PDB entry 8DK5 | electron microscopy, 2.71 A resolution | chains C and J of the 12 polymer chains in the assembly

[Chain C]
Name: Histone H2A type 2-C
Source organism: Homo sapiens
UniProt: Q16777 (H2A2C_HUMAN); residues 0-128 here correspond to UniProt positions 1-129 (UniProt number = residue number + 1)
Sequence (129 residues; numbered 0 to 128; the number before each row is that of its first residue; numbering starts at 0):
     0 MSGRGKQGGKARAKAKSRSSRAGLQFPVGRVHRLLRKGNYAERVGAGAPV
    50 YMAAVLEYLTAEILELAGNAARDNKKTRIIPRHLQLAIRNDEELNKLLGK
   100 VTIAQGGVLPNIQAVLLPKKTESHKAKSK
Disordered / not traced: 0-11, 119-128
Curated features (UniProtKB/Swiss-Prot):
  - modified residue: Ser1 (N-acetylserine), Arg3 (Citrulline), Lys5 (N6-(2-hydroxyisobutyryl)lysine), Lys9 (N6-(2-hydroxyisobutyryl)lysine), Lys13 (N6-(beta-hydroxybutyryl)lysine), Lys36 (N6-(2-hydroxyisobutyryl)lysine), Lys74 (N6-(2-hydroxyisobutyryl)lysine), Lys75 (N6-(2-hydroxyisobutyryl)lysine), Lys95 (N6-(2-hydroxyisobutyryl)lysine), Lys99 (N6-glutaryllysine), Gln104 (N5-methylglutamine), Lys118 (N6-(2-hydroxyisobutyryl)lysine), Lys119 (N6-crotonyllysine), Thr120 (Phosphothreonine), Ser122 (Phosphoserine), Lys124 (N6-crotonyllysine)
  - cross-link (Glycyl lysine isopeptide (Lys-Gly)): Lys13 (interchain with G-Cter in ubiquitin), Lys15 (interchain with G-Cter in ubiquitin), Lys119 (interchain with G-Cter in ubiquitin)

[Chain J]
Molecule: 187-nt DNA strand
Sequence (187 nucleotides; numbered -14 to 172; the number before each row is that of its first residue; numbers below 1 keep their minus sign (DA-14 is residue -14)):
   -14 ACTACATGAAGTATGTGTCTTTATTCACAAGCTTGCACAATCCCTGCTGG
    36 ACAATTCTGAGTGATGGCAGCTCCCACCTTTCCTTCTTCCTTCACTTAGA
    86 CTACATTTATTCAGCATCTGTATTGTTGGAGTAAGTTCCATGTTAATACT
   136 CACCACTGAGGATTCTTTCTCTCCACTTAACTTATGC
Disordered / not traced: -14 to 3, 153-172
Construct notes: conflict DC150 (Dg34514 in 2225930), DT153 (Da34517 in 2225930), DC154 (Da34518 in 2225930), DC156 (Da34520 in 2225930); insertion (157)

[Interface between chain C and chain J]
Pairs across the interface (12; chain C residue first):
  Arg29(C) - DG127(J)  hydrogen bond to the phosphate
  Arg29(C) - DT128(J)  salt bridge to the phosphate
  Arg42(C) - DT117(J)  hydrogen bond to the sugar
  Arg42(C) - DA118(J)  phosphate contact
  Val43(C) - DT117(J)  sugar contact
  Val43(C) - DA118(J)  hydrogen bond to the phosphate
  Gly44(C) - DT117(J)  phosphate contact
  Ala45(C) - DT117(J)  phosphate contact
  Lys75(C) - DA137(J)  phosphate contact
  Thr76(C) - DA137(J)  hydrogen bond to the phosphate
  Arg77(C) - DC136(J)  hydrogen bond to the sugar
  Arg77(C) - DA137(J)  hydrogen bond to the phosphate
Interface residues without a listed pair, chain C (10 interface residues in all): His31, Glu41
Interface residues without a listed pair, chain J (8 interface residues in all): DG116, DC138

[In short]
10 residues of chain C and 8 residues of chain J are in contact, with 6 hydrogen bonds and 1 salt bridge.
Among the polar pairs are Arg42(C)-DT117(J), Arg77(C)-DC136(J) and Arg29(C)-DG127(J).
Here chain C is Histone H2A type 2-C (Homo sapiens) and chain J is a 187-nt DNA strand. Entry 8DK5 (Structure
of 187bp LIN28b nucleosome with site 0 mutation) was determined by electron microscopy (same publication as
7U0G, 7U0I, 7U0J, 8SPS and 8SPU).
